PDB entry 1JY2 | X-ray diffraction, 1.40 A resolution | chains P and S of the 6 polymer chains in the assembly

[Chain P (and S)]
Name: Fibrinogen gamma-B chain
Organism: Bos taurus
Notes: chain S of this document is another copy of the same molecule, construct and numbering; everything in this record applies to it too
Reference sequence: P12799 (FIBG_BOVIN); residues 1-48 here correspond to UniProt positions 25-72 (UniProt number = residue number + 24)
Sequence (48 residues; each row starts with the number of its first residue):
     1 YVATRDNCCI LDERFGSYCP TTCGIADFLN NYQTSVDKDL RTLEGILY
Not modelled in the structure: 1-4 (chain S: 1)

[Chain P / chain S interface]
Inter-chain disulfides: Cys-8(P)/Cys-9(S), Cys-9(P)/Cys-8(S)
Pairs across the interface (33):
  Arg-5(P) with Ile-10(S)
  Cys-8(P) with Asn-7(S); Cys-8(S); Cys-9(S), disulfide; Ile-10(S)
  Cys-9(P) with Asn-7(S); Cys-8(S), disulfide; Tyr-18(S), hydrophobic
  Leu-11(P) with Val-2(S); Ala-3(S); Asn-7(S)
  Arg-14(P) with Phe-28(S)
  Phe-15(P) with Pro-20(S); Gly-24(S); Ile-25(S), hydrophobic; Phe-28(S), hydrophobic
  Ser-17(P) with Thr-21(S)
  Tyr-18(P) with Ile-10(S); Tyr-18(S); Cys-19(S); Pro-20(S)
  Cys-19(P) with Tyr-18(S); Cys-19(S), hydrogen bond (backbone-backbone); Thr-21(S)
  Pro-20(P) with Phe-15(S); Ser-17(S); Tyr-18(S)
  Thr-21(P) with Ser-17(S); Cys-19(S)
  Gly-24(P) with Phe-15(S)
  Ile-25(P) with Phe-15(S), hydrophobic
  Phe-28(P) with Arg-14(S); Phe-15(S), hydrophobic
Interface residues without a listed pair, chain P (15 interface residues in all): Ile-10

[Summary]
15 residues of chain P face 16 of chain S across their interface, with 2 disulfide bonds and 1 hydrogen bond.
The hydrogen-bonded pair Cys-19(P)/Cys-19(S) is a backbone contact.
Both chains are Fibrinogen gamma-B chain (Bos taurus). Entry 1JY2 (Crystal Structure of the Central Region of
Bovine Fibrinogen (E5 fragment) at 1.4 Angstroms Resolution) was determined by X-ray diffraction, deposited
together with 1JY3.
